Entry 9FFW (electron microscopy, 3.40 A resolution); this record covers chains A and F of the 6 polymer chains in the assembly.

[Chain A]
Protein: Gamma-aminobutyric acid receptor subunit alpha-1
Source organism: Homo sapiens
UniProtKB: P14867 (GBRA1_HUMAN); residues 5-429 here correspond to UniProt positions 32-456 (UniProt number = residue number + 27)
Amino-acid sequence (411 residues; numbered -52 to 429; 71 numbers in that range are skipped by the numbering (no residue carries them; nothing is unmodelled there); the number before each row is that of its first residue; numbers below 1 keep their minus sign (Met-52 is residue -52)):
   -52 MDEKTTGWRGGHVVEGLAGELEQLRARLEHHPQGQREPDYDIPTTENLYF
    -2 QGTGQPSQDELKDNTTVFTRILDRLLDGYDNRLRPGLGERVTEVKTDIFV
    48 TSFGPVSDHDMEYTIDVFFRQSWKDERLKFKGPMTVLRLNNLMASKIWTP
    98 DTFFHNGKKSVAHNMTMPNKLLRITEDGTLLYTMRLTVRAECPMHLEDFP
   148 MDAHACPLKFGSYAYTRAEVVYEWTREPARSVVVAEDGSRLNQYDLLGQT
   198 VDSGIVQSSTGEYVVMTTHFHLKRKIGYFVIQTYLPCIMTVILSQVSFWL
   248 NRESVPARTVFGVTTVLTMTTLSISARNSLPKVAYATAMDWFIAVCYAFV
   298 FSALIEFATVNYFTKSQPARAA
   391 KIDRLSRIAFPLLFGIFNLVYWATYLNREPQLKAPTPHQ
Not modelled in the structure: -52 to 9, 419-429
Disulfide bonds: Cys139-Cys153
Covalent attachments: glycan linked to Asn111
Construct notes: initiating methionine (-52); expression tag (-51 to 4); linker (313-319)
Ligand contacts: gamma-amino-butanoic acid (ABU): Phe65, Arg67, Thr130
UniProt features mapped onto this chain:
  - binding site (4-aminobutanoate): Arg67, Thr130
  - binding site (3alpha-hydroxy-5alpha-pregnan-11,20-dione): Trp246
  - glycosylation (N-linked (GlcNAc...) asparagine): Asn11, Asn111

[Chain F]
Protein: Nanobody38
Source organism: Lama glama
Notes: antibody fragment or engineered binder
Amino-acid sequence (133 residues; row label = number of the first residue in the row):
     2 QVQLQESGGGLVQAGGSLRVSCAASGRTFTTYIMAWFRQAPGKEREFLAA
    52 MDQGRIQYYGDSVRGRFTISRDYAKNSVDLQLDGLRPEDTAVYYCAAGAG
   102 FWGLRTASSYHYWGQGTQVTVSSHHHHHHEPEA
Not modelled in the structure: 125-134
Disulfide bonds: Cys23-Cys96

[Chain A / chain F interface]
Contacting residue pairs - 31 pairs, chain A then chain F:
  His142(A) - Thr32(F)
  His142(A) - Tyr33(F)
  Ala150(A) - Phe102(F)  hydrophobic
  His151(A) - Phe102(F)
  Ala152(A) - Gly101(F)
  Lys156(A) - Asp53(F)  salt bridge
  Lys156(A) - Ile57(F)
  Leu194(A) - Phe102(F)  hydrophobic
  Leu194(A) - Trp103(F)  hydrophobic
  Gly195(A) - Trp103(F)
  Asp199(A) - Tyr59(F)
  Asp199(A) - Leu105(F)
  Asp199(A) - Arg106(F)  salt bridge
  Ser200(A) - Tyr59(F)
  Ser200(A) - Arg106(F)
  Gly201(A) - Gln58(F)
  Ile202(A) - Ile57(F)
  Ile202(A) - Gln58(F)  hydrogen bond (backbone-backbone)
  Val203(A) - Gly55(F)
  Val203(A) - Arg56(F)
  Val203(A) - Ile57(F)  hydrophobic
  Gln204(A) - Arg56(F)
  Gln204(A) - Gln58(F)
  Ser205(A) - Arg56(F)
  Thr214(A) - Tyr59(F)  hydrogen bond
  His216(A) - Tyr59(F)
  His216(A) - Leu105(F)
  His218(A) - Phe102(F)
  His218(A) - Trp103(F)  hydrogen bond (side chain-backbone)
  His218(A) - Gly104(F)  hydrogen bond (side chain-backbone)
  Leu219(A) - Phe102(F)
Other interface residues (no listed pair), chain A (22 interface residues in all): Pro140, Glu144, Thr197, Val212
Other interface residues (no listed pair), chain F (16 interface residues in all): Gln54, Ala100

[In short]
The interface between chain A and chain F involves 22 residues on one side and 16 on the other, with 4
hydrogen bonds and 2 salt bridges. Polar contacts include Lys156(A)-Asp53(F), Asp199(A)-Arg106(F) and
Thr214(A)-Tyr59(F). Chain A binds gamma-amino-butanoic acid. Covalently linked N-acetylglucosamine: at
Asn111(A).
Here chain A is Gamma-aminobutyric acid receptor subunit alpha-1 (Homo sapiens) and chain F is Nanobody38
(Lama glama). Entry 9FFW (Cryo-EM structure of the alpha1beta3gamma2 GABA(A) receptor in complex with GABA and
Nb38 in the short-lived ...) was determined by electron microscopy.
